7YPA - chains C and E of the 9 polymer chains in the assembly; structure by electron microscopy, 3.05 A resolution.

[Chain C]
Molecule: DNA-directed RNA polymerase subunit beta
Source organism: Escherichia coli K-12
Notes: EC 2.7.7.6
UniProt: P0A8V2 (RPOB_ECOLI); residues 1-1342 here = UniProt positions 1-1342
Amino-acid sequence (1342 residues; row label = number of the first residue in the row):
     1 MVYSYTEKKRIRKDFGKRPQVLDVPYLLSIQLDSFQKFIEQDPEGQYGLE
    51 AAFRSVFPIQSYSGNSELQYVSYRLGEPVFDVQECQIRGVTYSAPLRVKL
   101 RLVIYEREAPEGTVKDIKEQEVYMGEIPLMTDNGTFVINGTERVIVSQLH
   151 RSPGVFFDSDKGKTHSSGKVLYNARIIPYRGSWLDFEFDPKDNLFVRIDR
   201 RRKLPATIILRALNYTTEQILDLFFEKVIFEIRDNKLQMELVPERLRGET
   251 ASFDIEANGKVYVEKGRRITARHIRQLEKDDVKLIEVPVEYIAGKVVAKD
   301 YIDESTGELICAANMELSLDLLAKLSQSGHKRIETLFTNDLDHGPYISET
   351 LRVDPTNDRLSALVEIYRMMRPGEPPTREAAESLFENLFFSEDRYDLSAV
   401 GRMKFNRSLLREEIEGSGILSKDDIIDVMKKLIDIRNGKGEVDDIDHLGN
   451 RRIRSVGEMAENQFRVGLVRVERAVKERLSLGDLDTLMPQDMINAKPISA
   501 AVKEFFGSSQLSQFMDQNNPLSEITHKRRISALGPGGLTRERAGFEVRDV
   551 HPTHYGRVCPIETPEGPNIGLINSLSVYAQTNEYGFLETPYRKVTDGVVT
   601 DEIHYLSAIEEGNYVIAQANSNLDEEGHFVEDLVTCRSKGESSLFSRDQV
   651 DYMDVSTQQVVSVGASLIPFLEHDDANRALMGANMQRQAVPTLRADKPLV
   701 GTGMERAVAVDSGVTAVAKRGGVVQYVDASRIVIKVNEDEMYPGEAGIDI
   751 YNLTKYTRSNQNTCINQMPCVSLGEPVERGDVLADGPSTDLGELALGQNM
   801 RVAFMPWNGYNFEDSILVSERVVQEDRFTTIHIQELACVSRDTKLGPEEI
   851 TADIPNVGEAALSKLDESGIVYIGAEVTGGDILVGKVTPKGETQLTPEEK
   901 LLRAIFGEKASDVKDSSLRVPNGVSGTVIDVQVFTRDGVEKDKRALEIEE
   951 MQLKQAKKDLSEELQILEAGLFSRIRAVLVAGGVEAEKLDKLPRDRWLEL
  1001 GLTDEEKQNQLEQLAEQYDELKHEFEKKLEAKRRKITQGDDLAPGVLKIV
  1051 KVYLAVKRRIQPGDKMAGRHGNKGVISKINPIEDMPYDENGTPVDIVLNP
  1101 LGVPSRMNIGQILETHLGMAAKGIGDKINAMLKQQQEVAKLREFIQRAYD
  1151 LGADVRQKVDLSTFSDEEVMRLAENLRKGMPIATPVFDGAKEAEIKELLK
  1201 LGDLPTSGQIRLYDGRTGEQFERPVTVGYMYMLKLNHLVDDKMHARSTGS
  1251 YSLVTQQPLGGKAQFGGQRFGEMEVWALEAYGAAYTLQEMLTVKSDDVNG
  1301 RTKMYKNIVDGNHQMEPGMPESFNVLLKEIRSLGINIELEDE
Disordered / not traced: 1-2, 107-111, 891-912, 981-1007, 1342
From the paper describing this entry:
  - binding site for the 20-nt RNA strand: Lys890, Lys914, Leu1253

[Chain E]
Molecule: DNA-directed RNA polymerase subunit omega
Source organism: Escherichia coli K-12
Notes: EC 2.7.7.6
UniProt: P0A800 (RPOZ_ECOLI); residue numbers follow UniProt; this construct covers 1-91
Amino-acid sequence (91 residues; each row starts with the number of its first residue):
     1 MARVTVQDAVEKIGNRFDLVLVAARRARQMQVGGKDPLVPEENDKTTVIA
    51 LREIEEGLINNQILDVRERQEQQEQEAAELQAVTAIAEGRR
Disordered / not traced: 1, 76-91

[Chain C / chain E interface]
Residue-residue contacts - 8 pairs, chain C then chain E:
  Gly1282(C) with Phe17(E)
  Tyr1285(C) with Leu21(E), hydrophobic
  Gly1311(C) with Gln31(E), hydrogen bond (backbone-side chain)
  Asn1312(C) with Arg28(E); Val32(E)
  His1313(C) with Arg28(E), hydrogen bond (backbone-side chain); Gln31(E)
  Gln1314(C) with Arg28(E)

[Overview]
6 residues of chain C and 5 residues of chain E are in contact; the contacts include 2 hydrogen bonds. Polar
pairs include Gly1311(C)-Gln31(E) and His1313(C)-Arg28(E). From the paper: a binding site for the 20-nt RNA
strand at Lys890(C), Lys914(C) and Leu1253(C).
Chain C is DNA-directed RNA polymerase subunit beta and chain E is DNA-directed RNA polymerase subunit omega,
both from Escherichia coli K-12; the structure, Cryo-EM structure of Escherichia coli hairpin-nucleation
complex of transcription termination (TTC-hairpin), was determined by electron microscopy together with 7YP9
and 7YPB from the same study.
